PDB entry 8J97 | electron microscopy, 3.20 A resolution | chains A and H of the 4 polymer chains in the assembly

# Chain A
Name: Beta-arrestin-1
Organism: Bos taurus
UniProt: P17870 (ARRB1_BOVIN); residue numbers follow UniProt; this construct covers 5-357
Sequence (353 residues; numbered 5 to 357; the number before each row is that of its first residue):
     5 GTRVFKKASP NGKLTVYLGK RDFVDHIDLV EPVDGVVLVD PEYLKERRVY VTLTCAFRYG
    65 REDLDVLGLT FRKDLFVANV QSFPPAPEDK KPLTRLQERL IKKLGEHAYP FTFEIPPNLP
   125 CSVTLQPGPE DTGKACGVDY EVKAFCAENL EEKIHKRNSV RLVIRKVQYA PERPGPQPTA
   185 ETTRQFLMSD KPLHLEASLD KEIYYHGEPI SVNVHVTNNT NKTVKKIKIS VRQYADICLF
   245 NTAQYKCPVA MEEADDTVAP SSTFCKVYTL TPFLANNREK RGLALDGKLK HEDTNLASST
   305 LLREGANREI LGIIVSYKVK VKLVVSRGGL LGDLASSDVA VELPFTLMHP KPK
Unresolved in the structure: 66-73, 90-96, 132-139, 243-247, 310-313, 332-340
Curated features (UniProtKB/Swiss-Prot):
  - binding site (1D-myo-inositol hexakisphosphate): Lys250, Met255, Lys324, Lys326
  - modified residue: Tyr47 (Phosphotyrosine)

# Chain H
Name: Fab30 Heavy Chain
Organism: Mus musculus
Sequence (117 residues; row label = number of the first residue in the row):
     5 VQLVESGGGL VQPGGSLRLS CAASGFNVYS SSIHWVRQAP GKGLEWVASI SSYYGYTYYA
    65 DSVKGRFTIS ADTSKNTAYL QMNSLRAEDT AVYYCARSRQ FWYSGLDYWG QGTLVTV
Disulfide bonds: Cys25-Cys99

# Interface between chain A and chain H
Contacting residue pairs (22):
  His210(A) - Ser34(H)
  His210(A) - Phe105(H)
  Gly211(A) - Asn31(H)  hydrogen bond (backbone-side chain)
  Gly211(A) - Tyr33(H)
  Gly211(A) - Ser34(H)  hydrogen bond (backbone-backbone)
  Glu212(A) - Ser34(H)  hydrogen bond
  Phe277(A) - Tyr33(H)
  Phe277(A) - Tyr57(H)
  Leu278(A) - Tyr57(H)
  Ala279(A) - Ser56(H)
  Ala279(A) - Tyr57(H)  hydrogen bond (backbone-backbone)
  Ala279(A) - Tyr58(H)
  Ala279(A) - Gly59(H)
  Arg282(A) - Tyr58(H)
  Asp297(A) - Tyr58(H)
  Thr298(A) - Tyr58(H)
  Asn299(A) - Tyr57(H)
  Asn299(A) - Tyr58(H)
  Asn299(A) - Phe105(H)
  Leu300(A) - Tyr57(H)
  His353(A) - Phe105(H)
  His353(A) - Trp106(H)
Also at the interface, not in a pair above, chain A (15 interface residues in all): Pro213, Thr275, Pro276

# In short
Chain A and chain H form an interface of 15 and 9 residues respectively; the contacts include 4 hydrogen
bonds. Polar pairs include Gly211(A)-Asn31(H), Glu212(A)-Ser34(H) and Gly211(A)-Ser34(H). UniProt lists 4
residues binding 1D-myo-inositol hexakisphosphate on chain A.
Here chain A is Beta-arrestin-1 (Bos taurus) and chain H is Fab30 Heavy Chain (Mus musculus). Entry 8J97
(Structure of Muscarinic receptor (M2R) in complex with beta-arrestin1 (Local refine, cross-linked)) was
determined by electron microscopy, deposited together with 8GO9, 8J8R, 8J8V, 8J8Z, 8J9K and 8JAF.
